6RWN - chains Q and N of the 16 polymer chains in the assembly; structure by electron microscopy, 3.10 A resolution.

[Chain Q]
Molecule: 33-nt DNA strand
Organism: Simian immunodeficiency virus
Sequence (33 nucleotides; each row starts with the number of its first residue):
     1 AACTGGTAGA GATTTTTCTT AGCCTTCTAG AAC
Unresolved in the structure: 24-33

[Chain N]
Name: Pol protein
Organism: Simian immunodeficiency virus
UniProt: E1ANT8 (E1ANT8_SIV); residues 1-289 here correspond to UniProt positions 735-1023 (UniProt number = residue number + 734)
Amino-acid sequence (290 residues; numbered 0 to 289; the number before each row is that of its first residue; numbering starts at 0):
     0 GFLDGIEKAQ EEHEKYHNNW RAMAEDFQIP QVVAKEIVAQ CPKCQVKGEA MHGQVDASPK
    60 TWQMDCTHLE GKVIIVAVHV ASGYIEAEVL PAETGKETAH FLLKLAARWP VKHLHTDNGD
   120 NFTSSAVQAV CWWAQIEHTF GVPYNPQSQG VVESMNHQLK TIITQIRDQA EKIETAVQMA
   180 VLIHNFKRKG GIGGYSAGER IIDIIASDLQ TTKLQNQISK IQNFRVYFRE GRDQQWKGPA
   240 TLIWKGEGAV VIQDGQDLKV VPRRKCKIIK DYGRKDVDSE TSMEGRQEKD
Unresolved in the structure: 0-202, 272-289
Sequence notes: expression tag (0); engineered mutation Asp119 (Ala853 in E1ANT8)
What the authors report for this chain:
  - binding site for Dolutegravir: Asn117, Gly118

[Interface between chain Q and chain N]
Contacting residue pairs (10):
  DA1(Q) - Val250(N)  phosphate contact
  DA1(Q) - Leu257(N)  phosphate contact
  DA2(Q) - Trp243(N)  base contact
  DA2(Q) - Val250(N)  phosphate contact
  DC3(Q) - Trp243(N)  base contact
  DC3(Q) - Glu246(N)  base contact
  DC3(Q) - Ala248(N)  sugar contact
  DT4(Q) - Glu246(N)  base contact
  DT4(Q) - Gly247(N)  base contact
  DG5(Q) - Arg263(N)  salt bridge to the phosphate
Also at the interface, not in a pair above, chain N (10 interface residues in all): Ile242, Gly245, Val259

[Summary]
5 residues of chain Q and 10 residues of chain N are in contact, with 1 salt bridge. The salt-bridged pair is
DG5(Q)-Arg263(N). From the paper: a binding site for Dolutegravir at Asn117(N) and Gly118(N).
Chain Q is a 33-nt DNA strand and chain N is Pol protein, both from Simian immunodeficiency virus; the
structure, SIVrcm intasome in complex with dolutegravir, was determined by electron microscopy, deposited
together with 6RWL, 6RWM and 6RWO.
